3GSV - chains A and B of the 3 polymer chains in the assembly; structure by X-ray diffraction, 1.90 A resolution.

[Chain A]
Name: HLA class I histocompatibility antigen, A-2 alpha chain
Source organism: Homo sapiens
UniProtKB: P01892 (1A02_HUMAN); residues 1-275 here correspond to UniProt positions 25-299 (UniProt number = residue number + 24)
Amino-acid sequence (275 residues; numbered 1 to 275; the number before each row is that of its first residue):
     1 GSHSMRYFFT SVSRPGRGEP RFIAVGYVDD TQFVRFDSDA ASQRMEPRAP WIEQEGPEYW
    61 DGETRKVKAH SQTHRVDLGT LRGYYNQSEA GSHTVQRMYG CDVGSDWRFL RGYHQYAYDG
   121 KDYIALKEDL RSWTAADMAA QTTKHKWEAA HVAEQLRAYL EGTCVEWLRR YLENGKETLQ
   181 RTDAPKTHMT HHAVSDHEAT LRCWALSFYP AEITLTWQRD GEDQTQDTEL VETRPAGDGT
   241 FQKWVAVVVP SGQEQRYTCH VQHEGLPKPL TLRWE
Differences from the reference sequence: engineered mutation Val245 (Ala269 in P01892)
Cystine bridges: Cys101-Cys164, Cys203-Cys259

[Chain B]
Name: Beta-2-microglobulin
Source organism: Homo sapiens
UniProtKB: P61769 (B2MG_HUMAN); residues 1-99 here correspond to UniProt positions 21-119 (UniProt number = residue number + 20)
Amino-acid sequence (100 residues; numbered 0 to 99; the number before each row is that of its first residue; numbering starts at 0):
     0 MIQRTPKIQV YSRHPAENGK SNFLNCYVSG FHPSDIEVDL LKNGERIEKV EHSDLSFSKD
    60 WSFYLLYYTE FTPTEKDEYA CRVNHVTLSQ PKIVKWDRDM
Differences from the reference sequence: initiating methionine (0)
Cystine bridges: Cys25-Cys80
Swiss-Prot annotation at these positions:
  - modified residue: Gln2 (Pyrrolidone carboxylic acid)
  - glycosylation: Ile1 (N-linked (Glc) (glycation) isoleucine), Lys19 (N-linked (Glc) (glycation) lysine), Lys41 (N-linked (Glc) (glycation) lysine), Lys48 (N-linked (Glc) (glycation) lysine), Lys58 (N-linked (Glc) (glycation) lysine), Lys91 (N-linked (Glc) (glycation) lysine), Lys94 (N-linked (Glc) (glycation) lysine)

[Interface between chain A and chain B]
Contacting residue pairs (54; chain A residue first):
  Phe8(A) with Ser55(B); Phe56(B)
  Phe9(A) with Phe56(B)
  Thr10(A) with Leu54(B); Phe56(B); Phe62(B)
  Val12(A) with Ser33(B)
  Ile23(A) with Leu54(B)
  Val25(A) with Asp53(B); Ser55(B)
  Tyr27(A) with Tyr63(B)
  Gln32(A) with Asp53(B), hydrogen bond
  Arg35(A) with Asp53(B), salt bridge
  Ser92(A) with Met0(B)
  His93(A) with Met0(B)
  Gln96(A) with His31(B), hydrogen bond; Phe56(B); Trp60(B); Phe62(B)
  Arg97(A) with Phe56(B)
  Gln115(A) with Trp60(B)
  Tyr116(A) with Trp60(B)
  Ala117(A) with Trp60(B)
  Asp119(A) with Met0(B); Ile1(B); His31(B)
  Gly120(A) with Ile1(B); Arg3(B), hydrogen bond (backbone-side chain); His31(B); Trp60(B)
  Lys121(A) with Ile1(B)
  Asp122(A) with Trp60(B), hydrogen bond
  Thr190(A) with Met99(B), hydrogen bond (side chain-backbone)
  His192(A) with Asp98(B), hydrogen bond (side chain-backbone); Met99(B)
  Arg202(A) with Met99(B), hydrogen bond (side chain-backbone)
  Trp204(A) with Met99(B), hydrogen bond (side chain-backbone)
  Val231(A) with Gln8(B)
  Glu232(A) with Gln8(B), hydrogen bond (backbone-side chain); Tyr26(B), hydrogen bond; Ser28(B), hydrogen bond
  Arg234(A) with Gln8(B), hydrogen bond; Tyr10(B)
  Pro235(A) with Tyr10(B), hydrogen bond (backbone-side chain); Asn24(B); Tyr26(B)
  Ala236(A) with Arg12(B); Asn24(B), hydrogen bond (backbone-side chain)
  Gly237(A) with Arg12(B)
  Asp238(A) with Arg12(B); His13(B), salt bridge
  Gln242(A) with Tyr10(B); Ser11(B), hydrogen bond (side chain-backbone); Arg12(B), hydrogen bond (side chain-backbone)
Interface residues without a listed pair, chain A (37 interface residues in all): Arg48, Thr94, Met98, Thr233, Trp244
Interface residues without a listed pair, chain B (25 interface residues in all): Lys58, Asp59, Leu65

[In short]
37 residues of chain A and 25 residues of chain B are in contact, with 16 hydrogen bonds and 2 salt bridges.
Among the polar pairs are Arg35(A)-Asp53(B), Asp238(A)-His13(B) and Gln32(A)-Asp53(B).
Here chain A is HLA class I histocompatibility antigen, A-2 alpha chain and chain B is Beta-2-microglobulin,
both from Homo sapiens. Entry 3GSV (Crystal structure of the binary complex between HLA-A2 and HCMV NLV-M5Q
peptide variant) was determined by X-ray diffraction, deposited together with 3GSN, 3GSO, 3GSQ, 3GSR, 3GSU,
3GSW and 3GSX.
